Entry 1UJB (X-ray diffraction, 2.06 A resolution); this record covers chain A.

# Chain A
Molecule: Phosphohistidine phosphatase sixA
Organism: Escherichia coli
Notes: EC 3.1.3.-
UniProt: P76502 (SIXA_ECOLI); numbering as in UniProt (aligned over 1-161)
Sequence (161 residues; each row starts with the number of its first residue):
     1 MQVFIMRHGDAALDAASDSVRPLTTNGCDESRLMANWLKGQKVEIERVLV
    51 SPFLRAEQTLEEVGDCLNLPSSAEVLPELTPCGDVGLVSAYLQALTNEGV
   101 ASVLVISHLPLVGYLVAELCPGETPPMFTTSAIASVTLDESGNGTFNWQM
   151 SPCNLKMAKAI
Unresolved in the structure: 157-161
Bound ions: Ca2+: D65, G99

# Overview
The Ca2+ site is built by D65 and G99.
Chain A is Phosphohistidine phosphatase sixA (Escherichia coli); the structure, Structure of the protein
histidine phosphatase SixA, was determined by X-ray diffraction, deposited together with 1UJC.
